6JLZ - chains B and C of the 12 polymer chains in the assembly; structure by X-ray diffraction, 3.35 A resolution.

== Chain B ==
Molecule: Translation initiation factor eIF-2B subunit alpha
Source organism: Schizosaccharomyces pombe (strain 972 / ATCC 24843)
UniProtKB: Q9USP0 (EI2BA_SCHPO); residue numbers follow UniProt; this construct covers 1-341
Sequence (341 residues; numbered 1 to 341; the number before each row is that of its first residue):
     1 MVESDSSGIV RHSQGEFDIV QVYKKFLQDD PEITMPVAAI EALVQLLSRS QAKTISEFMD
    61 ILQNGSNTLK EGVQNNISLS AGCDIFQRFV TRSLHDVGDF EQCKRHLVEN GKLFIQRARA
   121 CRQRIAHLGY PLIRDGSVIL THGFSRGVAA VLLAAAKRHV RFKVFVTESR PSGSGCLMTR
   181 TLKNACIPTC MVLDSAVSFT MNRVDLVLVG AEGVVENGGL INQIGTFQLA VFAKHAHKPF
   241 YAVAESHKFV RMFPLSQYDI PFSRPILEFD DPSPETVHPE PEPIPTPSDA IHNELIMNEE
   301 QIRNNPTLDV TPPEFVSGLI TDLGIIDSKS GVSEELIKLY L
Unresolved in the structure: 1-14, 278-289

== Chain C ==
Molecule: Probable translation initiation factor eIF-2B subunit beta
Source organism: Schizosaccharomyces pombe (strain 972 / ATCC 24843)
UniProtKB: Q9UT76 (EI2BB_SCHPO); residues 1-393 here = UniProt positions 1-393
Sequence (399 residues; row label = number of the first residue in the row; numbers below 1 keep their minus sign (Gly-5 is residue -5)):
    -5 GPISEFMSTI NVEHTYPAVS SLIADLKSRK VQGPFAVAVE TALVMRQVIS QTRWSTVDQL
    55 IDTVRAVGST LVKAQPTEFS CGNIIRRILR LIREEYQELL KTADENEKLI VSSSNSSSPS
   115 QKRDIPSNEK LVQSHEPVSV QMYSSMLNLL GRPTLESPTH SKTVGDSRVT GGMDMRAVII
   175 SGIQDVIDEL DKINTDIEVQ SMDHLHSNEI ILTQGCSKTV EAFLRFAAKK RKFSVIVAEG
   235 FPNNQKGSHA MAKRLAQAGI DTTVISDATI FAIMSRVNKV ILGTHAILGN GGLVTYSGAQ
   295 LVAQAARHHA TPVVVCSGIY KLSPVYPYDL ESIIQLSSPD KIMSFNEGDL ISRAEILNPY
   355 YDYIPPDLVD LFITNLGGYP PSYLYRIMND TYDASDTIL
Unresolved in the structure: 103-164
Construct notes: expression tag (-5 to 0)
UniProt features mapped onto this chain:
  - modified residue (Phosphoserine): Ser106, Ser108, Ser112

== How chain B and chain C interact ==
Pairs across the interface (15):
  Leu128(B) - Tyr322(C)  hydrogen bond (backbone-side chain)
  Pro131(B) - Tyr322(C)  hydrophobic
  Leu132(B) - Tyr322(C)
  Arg134(B) - Asp323(C)  salt bridge
  Tyr241(B) - Tyr320(C)  hydrogen bond
  Ile325(B) - Tyr320(C)  hydrophobic
  Ile325(B) - Tyr322(C)
  Asp327(B) - Gly283(C)
  Asp327(B) - Asn284(C)
  Ser328(B) - Ser376(C)
  Ser330(B) - Ser376(C)
  Ser330(B) - Tyr379(C)
  Gly331(B) - Tyr379(C)
  Glu334(B) - Tyr379(C)  hydrogen bond
  Glu334(B) - Arg380(C)  salt bridge
Interface residues without a listed pair, chain B (14 interface residues in all): Lys234, Ser317, Glu335
Interface residues without a listed pair, chain C (10 interface residues in all): Asp361, Asn383

== In short ==
Chain B and chain C form an interface of 14 and 10 residues respectively; the contacts include 3 hydrogen
bonds and 2 salt bridges. Polar contacts include Arg134(B)-Asp323(C), Glu334(B)-Arg380(C) and
Leu128(B)-Tyr322(C).
Here chain B is Translation initiation factor eIF-2B subunit alpha and chain C is Probable translation
initiation factor eIF-2B subunit beta, both from Schizosaccharomyces pombe (strain 972 / ATCC 24843). Entry
6JLZ (P-eIF2a - eIF2B complex) was determined by X-ray diffraction together with 6K71, 6K72 and 6JLY from the
same study.
